PDB entry 6EOP | X-ray diffraction, 2.40 A resolution | chains A and D

== Chain A ==
Name: Dipeptidyl peptidase 8
From: Homo sapiens
Notes: EC 3.4.14.5
UniProtKB: Q6V1X1 (DPP8_HUMAN); residues 1-898 here = UniProt positions 1-898
Amino-acid sequence (898 residues; each row starts with the number of its first residue):
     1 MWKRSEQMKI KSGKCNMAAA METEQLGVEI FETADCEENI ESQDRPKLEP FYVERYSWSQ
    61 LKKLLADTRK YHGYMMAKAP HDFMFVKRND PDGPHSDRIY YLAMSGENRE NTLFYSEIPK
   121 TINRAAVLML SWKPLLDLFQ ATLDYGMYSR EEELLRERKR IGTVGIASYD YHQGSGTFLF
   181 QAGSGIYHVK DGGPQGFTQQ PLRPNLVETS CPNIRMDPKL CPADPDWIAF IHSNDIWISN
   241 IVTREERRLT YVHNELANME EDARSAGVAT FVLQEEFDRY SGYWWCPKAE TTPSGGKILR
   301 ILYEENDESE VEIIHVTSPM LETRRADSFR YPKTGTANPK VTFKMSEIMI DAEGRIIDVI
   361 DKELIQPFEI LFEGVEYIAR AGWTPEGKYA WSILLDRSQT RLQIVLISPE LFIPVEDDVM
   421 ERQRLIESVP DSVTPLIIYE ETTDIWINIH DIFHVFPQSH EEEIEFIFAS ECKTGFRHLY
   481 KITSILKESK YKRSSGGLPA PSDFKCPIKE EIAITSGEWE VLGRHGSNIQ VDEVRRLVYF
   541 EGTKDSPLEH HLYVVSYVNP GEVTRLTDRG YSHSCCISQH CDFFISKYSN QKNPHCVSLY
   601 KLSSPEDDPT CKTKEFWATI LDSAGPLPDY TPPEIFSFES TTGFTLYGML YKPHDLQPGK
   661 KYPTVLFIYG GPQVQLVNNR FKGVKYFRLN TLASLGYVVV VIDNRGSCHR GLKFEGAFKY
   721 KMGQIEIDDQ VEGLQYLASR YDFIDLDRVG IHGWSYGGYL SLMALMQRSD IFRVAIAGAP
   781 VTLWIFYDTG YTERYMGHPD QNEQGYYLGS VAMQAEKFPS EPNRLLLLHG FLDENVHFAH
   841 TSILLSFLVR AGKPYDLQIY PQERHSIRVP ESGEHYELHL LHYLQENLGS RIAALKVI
Disordered / not traced: 1-47, 106-107, 141-147, 898
Modified positions: Cys708 (s,S-(2-hydroxyethyl)thiocysteine; CME)
Curated features (UniProtKB/Swiss-Prot):
  - active site (Charge relay system): Ser755, Asp833, His865
  - mutagenesis: Glu275 (E275K: 13-fold reduction in affinity for Ala-Pro-AFC; no effect on subcellular location), Asp451 (D451F: Reduced dimerization and reduced enzyme activity), Ser755 (S755A: Abolishes activity; no effect on subcellular location), Asp788 (D788A/S/V: Strongly reduced enzyme activity; D788E: Loss of enzyme activity. Loss of dimerization), Asp833 (D833A: Abolishes activity; no effect on subcellular location), His865 (H865A: Abolishes activity; no effect on subcellular location)
Metal / ion sites: Ca2+: Arg158, Gln274, Asp278, Tyr280
Residues lining bound ligands:
  - pentadecanoic acid (F15): Phe667, Tyr669, Val674, Leu676, Lys685, Tyr686, Arg688, Leu689, Leu692, Trp754, Tyr876, Glu877, Leu880, Leu881
  - citrate anion (FLC): His172, Pro222, Ala223, Pro287, Lys288, Ala289
Reported in the primary citation:
  - binding site for Ser-leu-arg-phe-leu-tyr-glu-gly (chain D): Arg160, Glu275, Glu276, His525, Tyr669, Gln673, Ser755, His865, Ile867
  - catalytic residues: Tyr669 (proposed by the authors, not directly observed)
  - conformationally variable residues (loop rearrangement, order/disorder transition): Asp137 to Gly165, His865 to Ile867
  - specificity-determining residues: His450

== Chain D ==
Name: Ser-leu-arg-phe-leu-tyr-glu-gly
Amino-acid sequence (8 residues; numbered 10 to 17; the number before each row is that of its first residue):
    10 SLRFLYEG
Residues lining bound ligands: pentadecanoic acid (F15): Arg12, Phe13, Tyr15

== How chain A and chain D interact ==
Contacting residue pairs - 40 pairs, chain A then chain D:
  Met76(A) with Glu16(D); Gly17(D)
  Arg160(A) with Ser10(D), hydrogen bond (side chain-backbone); Arg12(D), hydrogen bond (side chain-backbone); Leu14(D)
  Gly162(A) with Glu16(D)
  Glu275(A) with Ser10(D), hydrogen bond (side chain-backbone)
  Glu276(A) with Ser10(D), hydrogen bond (side chain-backbone)
  His525(A) with Arg12(D)
  Tyr669(A) with Leu11(D), hydrogen bond (side chain-backbone); Arg12(D)
  Gln673(A) with Ser10(D); Arg12(D)
  Val674(A) with Arg12(D)
  Lys685(A) with Tyr15(D)
  Trp754(A) with Phe13(D), hydrophobic
  Ser755(A) with Leu11(D), hydrogen bond (side chain-backbone); Arg12(D), hydrogen bond (side chain-backbone); Phe13(D)
  Tyr756(A) with Leu11(D), hydrogen bond (backbone-backbone)
  Val781(A) with Leu11(D), hydrophobic
  Trp784(A) with Leu11(D), hydrophobic
  Tyr787(A) with Ser10(D), hydrogen bond (side chain-backbone); Leu11(D)
  Tyr791(A) with Ser10(D); Leu11(D), hydrophobic
  Asn835(A) with Ser10(D), hydrogen bond (side chain-backbone)
  Val836(A) with Leu11(D), hydrophobic
  His865(A) with Arg12(D); Phe13(D); Leu14(D)
  Ser866(A) with Phe13(D); Leu14(D)
  Ile867(A) with Phe13(D), hydrophobic; Leu14(D), hydrogen bond (backbone-backbone); Tyr15(D), hydrophobic
  Arg868(A) with Leu14(D)
  Gly873(A) with Tyr15(D), hydrogen bond (backbone-side chain)
  Tyr876(A) with Tyr15(D), hydrophobic
  Glu877(A) with Tyr15(D), hydrogen bond
Interface residues without a listed pair, chain A (30 interface residues in all): Ile161, Ala779, Arg864, Glu874

== In short ==
30 residues of chain A face 8 of chain D across their interface, with 13 hydrogen bonds. Polar contacts
include Arg160(A)-Ser10(D), Arg160(A)-Arg12(D) and Glu275(A)-Ser10(D). Pentadecanoic acid is bound between
chain A and chain D. The paper reports the catalytic residue Tyr669(A); a binding site for
Ser-leu-arg-phe-leu-tyr-glu-gly (chain D) at Arg160(A), Glu275(A) and Glu276(A) among others.
Here chain A is Dipeptidyl peptidase 8 (Homo sapiens) and chain D is Ser-leu-arg-phe-leu-tyr-glu-gly. Entry
6EOP (DPP8 - SLRFLYEG, space group 20) was determined by X-ray diffraction (same publication as 6EOO, 6EOQ,
6EOR, 6EOS and 6EOT).
